PDB entry 4XV9 | X-ray diffraction, 2.00 A resolution | chain A

Chain A:
Name: Serine/threonine-protein kinase B-raf
From: Homo sapiens
Notes: EC 2.7.11.1
Reference sequence: P15056 (BRAF_HUMAN); residue numbers follow UniProt; this construct covers 442-705
Amino-acid sequence (292 residues; numbered 432 to 723; the number before each row is that of its first residue):
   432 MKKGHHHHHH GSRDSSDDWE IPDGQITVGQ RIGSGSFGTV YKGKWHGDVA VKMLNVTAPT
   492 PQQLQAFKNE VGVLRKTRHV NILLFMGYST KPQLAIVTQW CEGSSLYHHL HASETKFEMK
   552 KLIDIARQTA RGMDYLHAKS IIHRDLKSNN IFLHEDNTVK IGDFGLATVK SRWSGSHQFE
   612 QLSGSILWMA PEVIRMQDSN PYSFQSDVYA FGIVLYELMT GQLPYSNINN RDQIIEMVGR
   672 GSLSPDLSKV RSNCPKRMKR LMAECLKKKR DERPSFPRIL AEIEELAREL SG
Disordered / not traced: 432-447, 599-612, 723
Sequence notes: expression tag (432-441, 706-723); engineered mutation Ser443 (Arg in P15056), Ala543 (Ile in P15056), Ser544 (Ile in P15056), Lys551 (Ile in P15056), Arg562 (Gln in P15056), Asn588 (Leu in P15056), Ser630 (Lys in P15056), Glu667 (Phe in P15056), Ser673 (Tyr in P15056), Arg688 (Ala in P15056)
Swiss-Prot annotation at these positions:
  - active site: Asp576 (Proton acceptor)
  - binding site (ATP): Ile463 to Val471, Lys483
  - modified residue: Ser446 (Phosphoserine), Ser447 (Phosphoserine), Arg671 (Omega-N-methylarginine)
  - cross-link: Lys578 (Glycyl lysine isopeptide (Lys-Gly) (interchain with G-Cter in ubiquitin))
Small-molecule neighbours: 1OO (N-{3-[(5-chloro-1H-pyrrolo[2,3-b]pyridin-3-yl)carbonyl]-2,4-difluorophenyl}-4-(trifluoromethyl)benzenesulfonamide): Ile463, Val471, Ala481, Val482, Lys483, Glu501, Leu505, Thr508, Ile513, Leu514, Ile527, Thr529, Gln530, Trp531, Cys532, Leu567, His574, Phe583, Ile592, Gly593, Asp594, Phe595, Leu597

In short:
Ligands of chain A: compound 1OO. Curated annotation (UniProt) lists active-site residue Asp576 and 10
ATP-binding residues.
Chain A is Serine/threonine-protein kinase B-raf (Homo sapiens); the structure, B-Raf Kinase domain in complex
with PLX5568, was determined by X-ray diffraction (same publication as 4XV1, 4XV2 and 4XV3).
